PDB entry 9JG6 | electron microscopy, 3.21 A resolution | chains c and d of the 48 polymer chains in the assembly

Chain c (and d):
Protein: Phage stabilisation protein
From: Salmonella enterica subsp. enterica serovar Typhimurium
Notes: chain d of this document is another copy of the same molecule, construct and numbering; everything in this record applies to it too
UniProt: A0A444A1G7 (A0A444A1G7_SALTM); residues 1-472 here = UniProt positions 1-472
Chain sequence (472 residues; row label = number of the first residue in the row):
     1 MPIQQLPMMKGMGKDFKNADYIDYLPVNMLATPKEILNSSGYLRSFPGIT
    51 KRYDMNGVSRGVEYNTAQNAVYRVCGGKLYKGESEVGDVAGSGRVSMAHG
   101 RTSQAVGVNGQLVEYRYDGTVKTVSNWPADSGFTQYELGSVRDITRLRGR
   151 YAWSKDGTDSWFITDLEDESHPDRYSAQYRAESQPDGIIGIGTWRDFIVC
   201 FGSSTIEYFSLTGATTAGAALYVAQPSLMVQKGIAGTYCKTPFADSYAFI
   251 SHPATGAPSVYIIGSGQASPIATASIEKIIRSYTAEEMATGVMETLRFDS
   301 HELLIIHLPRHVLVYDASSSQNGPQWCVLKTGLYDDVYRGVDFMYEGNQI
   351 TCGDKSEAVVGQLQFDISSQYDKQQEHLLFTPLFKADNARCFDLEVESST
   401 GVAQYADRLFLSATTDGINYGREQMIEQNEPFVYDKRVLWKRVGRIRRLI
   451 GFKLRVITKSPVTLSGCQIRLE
Disordered / not traced: 1-2

Interface between chain c and chain d:
Residue-residue contacts (65):
  M12(c) - K34(d)  hydrogen bond
  M12(c) - E35(d)
  M12(c) - L37(d)  hydrophobic
  K14(c) - S399(d)
  F16(c) - V402(d)
  K17(c) - V402(d)
  N18(c) - R44(d)  hydrogen bond (backbone-side chain)
  N18(c) - D366(d)
  N18(c) - V402(d)
  A19(c) - R44(d)  hydrogen bond (backbone-side chain)
  A19(c) - S399(d)  hydrogen bond (backbone-side chain)
  A19(c) - V402(d)  hydrophobic
  D20(c) - Y42(d)  hydrogen bond
  D20(c) - R44(d)  salt bridge
  Y21(c) - Y42(d)  hydrophobic
  Y21(c) - S399(d)
  Y21(c) - T463(d)
  Y21(c) - S465(d)
  G157(c) - R101(d)
  T158(c) - R101(d)
  D159(c) - R101(d)  salt bridge
  E182(c) - R148(d)
  S183(c) - R148(d)  hydrogen bond (backbone-backbone)
  S183(c) - D196(d)  hydrogen bond
  P185(c) - T66(d)
  P185(c) - A67(d)
  P185(c) - H99(d)
  P185(c) - R101(d)
  D186(c) - T66(d)
  D186(c) - R101(d)
  P226(c) - D196(d)
  S227(c) - R195(d)
  M229(c) - R195(d)  hydrogen bond (backbone-side chain)
  M229(c) - D196(d)
  Q231(c) - R195(d)
  Q231(c) - D245(d)
  P253(c) - Y345(d)
  A254(c) - Y64(d)  hydrophobic
  G256(c) - R297(d)
  G256(c) - Y345(d)
  A257(c) - R297(d)
  P258(c) - Y345(d)
  S259(c) - R297(d)
  Y261(c) - R297(d)
  G266(c) - R195(d)  hydrogen bond (backbone-side chain)
  A274(c) - S300(d)
  E277(c) - R297(d)  salt bridge
  E277(c) - D299(d)
  K278(c) - D299(d)
  R281(c) - D299(d)  salt bridge
  R281(c) - N348(d)
  R281(c) - F365(d)
  Y283(c) - N348(d)
  T284(c) - N348(d)
  K385(c) - L37(d)
  K385(c) - E395(d)  salt bridge
  K385(c) - E397(d)
  D387(c) - R437(d)  salt bridge
  T415(c) - D435(d)
  D416(c) - Y434(d)
  I418(c) - Y434(d)  hydrophobic
  R448(c) - D435(d)  salt bridge
  R448(c) - K436(d)
  R448(c) - R437(d)
  L449(c) - L37(d)  hydrophobic
Other interface residues (no listed pair), chain c (51 interface residues in all): A181, G187, S203, S204, E207, L228, T255, A285, L383, F384, R447
Other interface residues (no listed pair), chain d (38 interface residues in all): I36, G100, L147, W194, G347, T400, P461

Overview:
51 residues of chain c and 38 residues of chain d are in contact, with 9 hydrogen bonds and 7 salt bridges.
Polar contacts include D20(c)-R44(d), D159(c)-R101(d) and E277(c)-R297(d).
Both chains are Phage stabilisation protein (Salmonella enterica subsp. enterica serovar Typhimurium). Entry
9JG6 (The tail-complex structure of phage P22) was determined by electron microscopy (same publication as
9JGA, 9KYV, 9KYW, 9KYX and 9KYY).
